PDB entry 7POE | X-ray diffraction, 3.16 A resolution | chains A and B

Chain A (and B):
Molecule: Glycerol-3-phosphate phosphatase
Organism: Mus musculus
Notes: EC 3.1.3.21, 3.1.3.48; chain B of this document is another copy of the same molecule, construct and numbering; everything in this record applies to it too
Reference sequence: Q8CHP8 (PGP_MOUSE); residues 1-321 here = UniProt positions 1-321
Chain sequence (321 residues; each row starts with the number of its first residue):
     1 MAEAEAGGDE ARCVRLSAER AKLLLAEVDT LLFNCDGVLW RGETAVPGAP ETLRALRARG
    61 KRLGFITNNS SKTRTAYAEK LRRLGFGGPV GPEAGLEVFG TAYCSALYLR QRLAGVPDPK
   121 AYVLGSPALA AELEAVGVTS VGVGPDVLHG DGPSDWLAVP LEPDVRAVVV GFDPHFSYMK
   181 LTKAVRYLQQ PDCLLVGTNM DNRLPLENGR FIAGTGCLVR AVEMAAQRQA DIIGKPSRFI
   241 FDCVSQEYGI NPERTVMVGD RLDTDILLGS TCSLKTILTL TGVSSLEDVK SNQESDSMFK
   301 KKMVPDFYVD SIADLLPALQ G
Not modelled in the structure: 1-10
Sequence notes: engineered mutation Asn34 (Asp in Q8CHP8), Ser297 (Cys in Q8CHP8)
Ligand contacts:
  - CP1 (7VK; 2-[[4-[4-[(2-carboxyphenyl)carbamoyl]phenoxy]phenyl]carbonylamino]benzoic acid), molecule 1: Asp36, Asn68, Asn69, Ser71, Gly125, Ser126, Pro127, Gly144, Phe172, Pro174, His175, Asn199, Asp201, Leu204, Thr215
  - CP1 (7VK), molecule 2: Asp151, Pro153, Trp156
  - CP1 (7VK), molecule 3: Met200, Asn202, Arg220, Glu223, Ala230, Ile232, Lys235, Pro236, Arg261, Asp263, Thr264
  - CP1 (7VK), molecule 4: Glu223, Met224, Gln227, Arg228
UniProt features mapped onto this chain:
  - active site: Asp36 (Proton donor)
  - binding site (Mg(2+)): Asp36, Asp260
  - site: Leu204 (Important for substrate specificity)
From the paper describing this entry:
  - binding site for CP1: Asp36, Asn68 to Ser71, Gly125 to Pro127, Val143 to Pro145, Asp151 to Trp156, Phe172 to His175, Asn199, Asp201 to Leu204, Ile212 to Thr215
  - mutagenesis - S71R, S71R/F172W (600-fold), P127E, F172Y/P174E/H175Q (600-fold): decreased binding to CP1
  - mutagenesis - S71R, S71R/F172W: decreased catalytic activity
  - mutagenesis - F172Y/P174E/H175Q: abolished catalytic activity
  - binding site for CP1: Ser126 (from molecular simulation)
  - catalytic residues: Asn34 (proposed by the authors, not directly observed)
  - mutagenesis - D34N: abolished catalytic activity (citing earlier work)

Chain A / chain B interface:
Residue-residue contacts (61; chain A residue first):
  Val147(A) with Val147(B), hydrophobic
  Leu148(A) with Pro174(B)
  Pro153(A) with Leu206(B), hydrophobic
  Trp156(A) with Phe172(B), hydrophobic; Pro174(B), hydrophobic; Ile212(B), hydrophobic
  Leu157(A) with Arg210(B); Ile212(B), hydrophobic
  Phe172(A) with Trp156(B), hydrophobic; Tyr178(B)
  Pro174(A) with Leu148(B); Trp156(B), hydrophobic; Tyr178(B)
  Phe176(A) with Phe176(B); Ser177(B); Tyr178(B), hydrogen bond (backbone-backbone)
  Ser177(A) with Phe176(B)
  Tyr178(A) with Phe172(B); Pro174(B); Phe176(B); Ile212(B); Ala213(B), hydrogen bond (side chain-backbone)
  Leu181(A) with Ala213(B), hydrophobic
  Val185(A) with Phe211(B), hydrophobic
  Gln189(A) with Phe211(B)
  Asn202(A) with Met224(B), hydrogen bond (side chain-backbone); Gln227(B), hydrogen bond
  Arg203(A) with Ala225(B), hydrogen bond (side chain-backbone); Ala226(B), hydrogen bond (side chain-backbone); Gln227(B), hydrogen bond
  Leu206(A) with Pro153(B), hydrophobic; Leu157(B), hydrophobic
  Arg210(A) with Leu157(B), hydrogen bond (side chain-backbone)
  Phe211(A) with Val185(B), hydrophobic; Gln189(B); Ala225(B)
  Ile212(A) with Pro153(B), hydrophobic; Leu157(B), hydrophobic; Tyr178(B)
  Ala213(A) with Tyr178(B), hydrogen bond (backbone-side chain); Leu181(B), hydrophobic; Ala225(B), hydrophobic
  Gly216(A) with Met224(B)
  Cys217(A) with Ala221(B); Met224(B); Ala225(B)
  Arg220(A) with Arg220(B); Met224(B)
  Ala221(A) with Cys217(B)
  Met224(A) with Asn202(B); Gly216(B); Cys217(B); Arg220(B)
  Ala225(A) with Asn202(B); Arg203(B), hydrogen bond (backbone-side chain); Phe211(B); Ala213(B), hydrophobic; Cys217(B)
  Ala226(A) with Arg203(B), hydrogen bond (backbone-side chain)
  Gln227(A) with Asn202(B), hydrogen bond; Arg203(B), hydrogen bond
Interface residues without a listed pair, chain A (31 interface residues in all): Ser154, Asp173, His175
Interface residues without a listed pair, chain B (29 interface residues in all): Asp173

Summary:
31 residues of chain A and 29 residues of chain B are in contact; the contacts include 13 hydrogen bonds.
Polar pairs include Tyr178(A)-Ala213(B), Asn202(A)-Met224(B) and Asn202(A)-Gln227(B). The paper reports the
catalytic residue Asn34(A); S71R, S71R/F172W and P127E of chain A, among others, reduce binding to CP1; 5
substitutions were tested in all.
Chain A and chain B are both Glycerol-3-phosphate phosphatase (Mus musculus); the structure, Phosphoglycolate
Phosphatase with Inhibitor CP1, was determined by X-ray diffraction, deposited together with 7PO7.
